PDB entry 1LHH | X-ray diffraction, 1.80 A resolution | chain A

== Chain A ==
Name: Human lysozyme
From: Homo sapiens
Notes: EC 3.2.1.17
Reference sequence: P61626 (LYSC_HUMAN); residues 1-130 here correspond to UniProt positions 19-148 (UniProt number = residue number + 18)
Sequence (130 residues; numbered 1 to 130; the number before each row is that of its first residue):
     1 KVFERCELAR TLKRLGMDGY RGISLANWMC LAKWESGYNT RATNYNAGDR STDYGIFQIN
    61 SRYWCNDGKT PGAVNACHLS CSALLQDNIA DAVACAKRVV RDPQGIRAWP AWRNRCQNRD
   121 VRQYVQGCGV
Disulfides: Cys-6/Cys-128, Cys-30/Cys-116, Cys-65/Cys-81, Cys-77/Cys-95
Sequence notes: conflict Pro-110 (Val128 in P61626)
Curated features (UniProtKB/Swiss-Prot):
  - active site: Glu-35, Asp-53

== Summary ==
From UniProt: active-site residues Glu-35 and Asp-53.
Chain A is Human lysozyme (Homo sapiens); the structure, Role of proline residues in human lysozyme stability:
A scanning calorimetric study combined with X-ray structure ..., was determined by X-ray diffraction together
with 1LHI, 1LHJ, 1LHK and 1LHL from the same study.
